5Y5X - chains W and X of the 26 polymer chains in the assembly; structure by electron microscopy, 5.00 A resolution (low resolution: residue-level contacts below are approximate; hydrogen-bond / salt-bridge calls are withheld).

# Chain W (and X)
Name: V-type ATP synthase, subunit K
From: Thermus thermophilus HB8
Notes: chain X of this document is another copy of the same molecule, construct and numbering; everything in this record applies to it too
Reference sequence: Q5SIT7 (Q5SIT7_THET8); residues -18 to 80 here correspond to UniProt positions 1-99 (UniProt number = residue number + 19)
Chain sequence (99 residues; each row starts with the number of its first residue; numbers below 1 keep their minus sign (Met-18 is residue -18)):
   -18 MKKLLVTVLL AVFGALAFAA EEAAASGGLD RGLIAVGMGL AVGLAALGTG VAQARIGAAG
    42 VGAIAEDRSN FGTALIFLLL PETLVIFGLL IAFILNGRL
Unresolved in the structure: -18 to 4

# Chain W / chain X interface
Contacting residue pairs - 9 pairs, chain W then chain X:
  Asp11(W) with Gly8(X); Gly9(X)
  Ala22(W) with Gly20(X)
  Gly29(W) with Leu28(X); Gly31(X)
  Ala33(W) with Gly31(X); Ala35(X)
  Ile37(W) with Ala39(X)
  Leu76(W) with Ala5(X)
Other interface residues (no listed pair), chain W (15 interface residues in all): Leu10, Leu14, Ile15, Leu25, Val32, Arg36, Ile75, Arg79, Leu80
Other interface residues (no listed pair), chain X (12 interface residues in all): Ala6, Leu10, Gly13, Gly24

# Overview
15 residues of chain W face 12 of chain X across their interface.
Both chains are V-type ATP synthase, subunit K (Thermus thermophilus HB8). Entry 5Y5X (V/A-type
ATPase/synthase from Thermus thermophilus, rotational state 1) was determined by electron microscopy,
deposited together with 5Y5Y, 5Y5Z and 5Y60.
